PDB entry 9FG7 | electron microscopy, 2.70 A resolution | chains A and E of the 5 polymer chains in the assembly

# Chain A
Protein: Gamma-aminobutyric acid receptor subunit alpha-1
Organism: Homo sapiens
UniProt: P14867 (GBRA1_HUMAN); residues 1-429 here correspond to UniProt positions 28-456 (UniProt number = residue number + 27)
Amino-acid sequence (464 residues; each row starts with the number of its first residue; numbers below 1 keep their minus sign (Met-34 is residue -34)):
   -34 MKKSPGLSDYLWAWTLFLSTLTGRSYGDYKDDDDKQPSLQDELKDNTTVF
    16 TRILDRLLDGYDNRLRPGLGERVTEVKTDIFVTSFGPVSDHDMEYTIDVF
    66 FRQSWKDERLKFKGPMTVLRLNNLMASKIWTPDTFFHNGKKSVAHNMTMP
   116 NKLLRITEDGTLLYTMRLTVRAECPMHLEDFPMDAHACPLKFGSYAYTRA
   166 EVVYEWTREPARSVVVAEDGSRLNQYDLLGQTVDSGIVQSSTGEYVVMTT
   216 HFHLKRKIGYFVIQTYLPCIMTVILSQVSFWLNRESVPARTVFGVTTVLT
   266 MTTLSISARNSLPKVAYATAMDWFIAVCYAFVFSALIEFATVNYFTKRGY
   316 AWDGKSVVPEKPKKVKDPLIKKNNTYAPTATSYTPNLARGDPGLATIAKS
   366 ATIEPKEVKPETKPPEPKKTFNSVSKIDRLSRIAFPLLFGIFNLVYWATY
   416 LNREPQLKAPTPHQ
Unresolved in the structure: -34 to 11, 326-383, 419-429
Differences from the reference sequence: initiating methionine (-34); expression tag (-33 to 0)
Swiss-Prot annotation at these positions:
  - binding site (4-aminobutanoate): Arg67, Thr130
  - binding site (3alpha-hydroxy-5alpha-pregnan-11,20-dione): Trp246
  - glycosylation (N-linked (GlcNAc...) asparagine): Asn11, Asn111
Cystine bridges: Cys139-Cys153
Covalently attached groups: glycan linked to Asn111
Residues lining bound ligands:
  - gamma-amino-butanoic acid (ABU): Phe65, Arg67, Leu118, Thr130
  - PIO ([(2R)-2-octanoyloxy-3-[oxidanyl-[(1R,2R,3S,4R,5R,6S)-2,3,6-tris(oxidanyl)-4,5-diphosphonooxy-cyclohexyl]oxy-phosphoryl]oxy-propyl] octanoate): Arg249, Ile302, Thr306, Phe310, Lys312, Arg313, Asn387, Ser388, Val389, Ser390, Lys391, Ile392, Leu395

# Chain E
Protein: Gamma-aminobutyric acid receptor subunit beta-3
Organism: Homo sapiens
UniProt: P28472 (GBRB3_HUMAN), isoform P28472-2; residues -24 to 448 here correspond to UniProt positions 1-473 (UniProt number = residue number + 25)
Amino-acid sequence (473 residues; row label = number of the first residue in the row; numbers below 1 keep their minus sign (Met-24 is residue -24)):
   -24 MCSGLLELLLPIWLSWTLGTRGSEPRSVNDPGNMSFVKETVDKLLKGYDI
    26 RLRPDFGGPPVCVGMNIDIASIDMVSEVNMDYTLTMYFQQYWRDKRLAYS
    76 GIPLNLTLDNRVADQLWVPDTYFLNDKKSFVHGVTVKNRMIRLHPDGTVL
   126 YGLRITTTAACMMDLRRYPLDEQNCTLEIESYGYTTDDIEFYWRGGDKAV
   176 TGVERIELPQFSIVEHRLVSRNVVFATGAYPRLSLSFRLKRNIGYFILQT
   226 YMPSILITILSWVSFWINYDASAARVALGITTVLTMTTINTHLRETLPKI
   276 PYVKAIDMYLMGCFVFVFLALLEYAFVNYIFFGRGPQRQKKLAEKTAKAK
   326 NDRSKSESNRVDAHGNILLTSLEVHNEMNEVSGGIGDTRNSAISFDNSGI
   376 QYRKQSMPREGHGRFLGDRSLPHKKTHLRRRSSQLKIKIPDLTDVNAIDR
   426 WSRIVFPFTFSLFNLVYWLYYVN
Unresolved in the structure: -24 to 7, 314-413, 448
Swiss-Prot annotation at these positions:
  - binding site (benzamidine): Asp95 to Tyr97, Glu155 to Tyr157, Phe200
  - binding site (4-aminobutanoate): Tyr97, Glu155, Tyr157, Thr202
  - binding site (histamine): Tyr97, Ser156, Tyr157, Thr202
  - glycosylation (N-linked (GlcNAc...) asparagine): Asn8, Asn80, Asn149
Cystine bridges: Cys136-Cys150
Covalently attached groups: N-acetylglucosamine (NAG) linked to Asn80; glycan linked to Asn149
Residues lining bound ligands: gamma-amino-butanoic acid (ABU): Tyr97, Glu155, Ser156, Tyr157, Phe200, Thr202, Tyr205

# Chain A / chain E interface
Pairs across the interface (97):
  Asp27(A) - Lys13(E)  salt bridge
  Asn28(A) - Asp84(E)
  Asn28(A) - Arg86(E)
  Arg29(A) - Val16(E)
  Arg29(A) - Asp17(E)  salt bridge
  Arg29(A) - Leu20(E)
  Arg29(A) - Leu83(E)
  Arg29(A) - Asp84(E)  hydrogen bond (backbone-backbone)
  Arg29(A) - Val87(E)
  Arg29(A) - Gln90(E)
  Leu30(A) - Met9(E)  hydrophobic
  Leu30(A) - Val12(E)  hydrophobic
  Leu30(A) - Lys13(E)
  Arg31(A) - Met9(E)
  Leu34(A) - Val12(E)  hydrophobic
  Gly35(A) - Asn8(E)  hydrogen bond (backbone-side chain)
  Gly35(A) - Leu79(E)
  Arg74(A) - Met9(E)
  Ser92(A) - Arg86(E)  hydrogen bond (backbone-side chain)
  Ile94(A) - Arg86(E)
  Asp98(A) - Val111(E)
  Thr99(A) - Val109(E)
  Thr99(A) - Thr110(E)  hydrogen bond (backbone-backbone)
  Phe100(A) - Tyr62(E)
  Phe100(A) - Val109(E)
  Phe100(A) - Asn113(E)
  Phe100(A) - Arg129(E)
  Phe101(A) - Arg129(E)  hydrogen bond (backbone-side chain)
  His102(A) - Tyr62(E)
  His102(A) - Arg129(E)
  Gly104(A) - Arg129(E)  hydrogen bond (backbone-side chain)
  Lys105(A) - Asp48(E)  salt bridge
  Lys106(A) - Phe105(E)
  Ser107(A) - Val109(E)
  Val108(A) - Val109(E)
  Ala109(A) - Val109(E)
  Met131(A) - Thr110(E)
  Leu133(A) - Val109(E)  hydrophobic
  Leu133(A) - Thr110(E)
  Glu138(A) - Ser46(E)  hydrogen bond
  Tyr160(A) - Tyr62(E)  hydrophobic
  Tyr160(A) - Asn113(E)
  Tyr160(A) - Arg114(E)
  Tyr160(A) - Met115(E)
  Tyr160(A) - Gly127(E)
  Tyr160(A) - Leu128(E)  hydrogen bond (side chain-backbone)
  Tyr160(A) - Arg129(E)  hydrogen bond (side chain-backbone)
  Ala161(A) - Thr82(E)
  Ala161(A) - Met115(E)  hydrophobic
  Ala161(A) - Arg117(E)  hydrogen bond (backbone-side chain)
  Tyr162(A) - Thr82(E)
  Tyr162(A) - Leu83(E)
  Tyr162(A) - Asp84(E)
  Glu166(A) - Thr82(E)  hydrogen bond
  Ser206(A) - Asp43(E)  hydrogen bond
  Thr207(A) - Met115(E)
  Thr207(A) - Arg117(E)  hydrogen bond (backbone-side chain)
  Thr207(A) - Leu125(E)
  Tyr210(A) - Arg117(E)  hydrogen bond
  Val252(A) - Ala249(E)  hydrophobic
  Pro253(A) - Ala248(E)  hydrophobic
  Thr256(A) - Ala249(E)
  Thr256(A) - Leu253(E)
  Val257(A) - Ala252(E)  hydrophobic
  Val260(A) - Leu253(E)  hydrophobic
  Val260(A) - Thr256(E)
  Val263(A) - Ile232(E)  hydrophobic
  Val263(A) - Leu235(E)  hydrophobic
  Leu264(A) - Leu259(E)  hydrophobic
  Leu264(A) - Thr260(E)
  Leu264(A) - Thr263(E)
  Thr267(A) - Thr260(E)
  Thr267(A) - Ile264(E)
  Ser270(A) - Gln224(E)  hydrogen bond
  Ile271(A) - Gln224(E)
  Ile271(A) - Thr263(E)
  Ile271(A) - His267(E)
  Arg274(A) - Tyr220(E)
  Arg274(A) - Gln224(E)
  Lys279(A) - Pro184(E)
  Val280(A) - Pro184(E)
  Val280(A) - Tyr220(E)
  Ala281(A) - Pro184(E)  hydrogen bond (backbone-backbone)
  Ala281(A) - Gln185(E)
  Ala281(A) - Asn217(E)
  Ala281(A) - Gly219(E)
  Ala281(A) - Tyr220(E)  hydrogen bond (backbone-backbone)
  Ala283(A) - Leu223(E)  hydrophobic
  Trp288(A) - Leu223(E)  hydrophobic
  Tyr294(A) - Leu231(E)  hydrophobic
  Phe298(A) - Leu231(E)
  Phe298(A) - Leu235(E)  hydrophobic
  Leu301(A) - Leu235(E)  hydrophobic
  Ala305(A) - Val238(E)  hydrophobic
  Asn308(A) - Ile242(E)
  Tyr309(A) - Trp241(E)
  Tyr309(A) - Arg428(E)
Other interface residues (no listed pair), chain A (69 interface residues in all): Gly25, Tyr26, Pro32, Gly33, Phe66, Trp95, Thr96, Pro97, Asn103, Lys117, Thr163, Asn275, Tyr282, Asp287, Ala291, Ile302
Other interface residues (no listed pair), chain E (60 interface residues in all): Gln64, Tyr66, His107, Pro228, Ile234, Thr271

# Overview
69 residues of chain A face 60 of chain E across their interface; the contacts include 17 hydrogen bonds and 3
salt bridges. Polar contacts include Asp27(A)-Lys13(E), Arg29(A)-Asp17(E) and Lys105(A)-Asp48(E). Bound to
chain A: compound PIO and gamma-amino-butanoic acid. Bound to chain E: gamma-amino-butanoic acid.
Here chain A is Gamma-aminobutyric acid receptor subunit alpha-1 and chain E is Gamma-aminobutyric acid
receptor subunit beta-3, both from Homo sapiens. Entry 9FG7 (Cryo-EM structure of the full-length
alpha1beta3gamma2 GABA(A) receptor in complex with GABA in the short-lived symmetric ...) was determined by
electron microscopy.
